8SD6 - chain A; structure by X-ray diffraction, 1.40 A resolution.

[Chain A]
Molecule: Carbonic anhydrase 2
Organism: Homo sapiens
Notes: EC 4.2.1.1
UniProt: P00918 (CAH2_HUMAN); the author numbering skips numbers that UniProt does not, so the offset changes along the chain: 1-125 = UniProt 1-125; 127-261 = UniProt 126-260
Sequence (260 residues; numbered 1 to 261; 1 number in that range is skipped by the numbering (no residue carries it; nothing is unmodelled there); the number before each row is that of its first residue):
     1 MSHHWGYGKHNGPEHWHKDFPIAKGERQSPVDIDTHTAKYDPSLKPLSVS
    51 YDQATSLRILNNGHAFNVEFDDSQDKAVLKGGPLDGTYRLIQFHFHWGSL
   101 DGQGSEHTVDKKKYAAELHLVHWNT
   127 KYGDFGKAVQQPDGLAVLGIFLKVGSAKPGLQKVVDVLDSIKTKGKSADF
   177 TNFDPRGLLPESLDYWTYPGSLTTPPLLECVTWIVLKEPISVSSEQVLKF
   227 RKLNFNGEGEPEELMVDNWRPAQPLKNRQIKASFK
Disordered / not traced: 1-2
Metal / ion sites: Zn2+: His94, His96, His119
Curated features (UniProtKB/Swiss-Prot):
  - active site: His64 (Proton donor/acceptor)
  - binding site (Zn(2+)): His94, His96, His119
  - binding site (substrate): Thr199, Thr200
  - site: Tyr7 (Fine-tunes the proton-transfer properties of H-64), Asn62 (Fine-tunes the proton-transfer properties of H-64), Asn67 (Fine-tunes the proton-transfer properties of H-64), Gln92 (Involved in the binding of some activators, including histamine and L-histidine)
  - modified residue: Ser2 (N-acetylserine), Ser166 (Phosphoserine), Ser173 (Phosphoserine)

[Summary]
His94, His96 and His119 form the Zn2+ site. UniProt lists active-site residue His64, 3 Zn2+-binding residues
and substrate-binding residues Thr199 and Thr200.
Chain A is Carbonic anhydrase 2 (Homo sapiens); the structure, Carbonic anhydrase II radiation damage RT
31-60, was determined by X-ray diffraction, deposited together with 8SD1, 8SD7, 8SD8, 8SD9 and 8SF1.
